2F1B - chain A; structure by X-ray diffraction, 1.45 A resolution.

== Chain A ==
Name: alpha-mannosidase II
From: Drosophila melanogaster
Notes: EC 3.2.1.114; fragment: catalytic domain
Sequence (1045 residues; row label = number of the first residue in the row):
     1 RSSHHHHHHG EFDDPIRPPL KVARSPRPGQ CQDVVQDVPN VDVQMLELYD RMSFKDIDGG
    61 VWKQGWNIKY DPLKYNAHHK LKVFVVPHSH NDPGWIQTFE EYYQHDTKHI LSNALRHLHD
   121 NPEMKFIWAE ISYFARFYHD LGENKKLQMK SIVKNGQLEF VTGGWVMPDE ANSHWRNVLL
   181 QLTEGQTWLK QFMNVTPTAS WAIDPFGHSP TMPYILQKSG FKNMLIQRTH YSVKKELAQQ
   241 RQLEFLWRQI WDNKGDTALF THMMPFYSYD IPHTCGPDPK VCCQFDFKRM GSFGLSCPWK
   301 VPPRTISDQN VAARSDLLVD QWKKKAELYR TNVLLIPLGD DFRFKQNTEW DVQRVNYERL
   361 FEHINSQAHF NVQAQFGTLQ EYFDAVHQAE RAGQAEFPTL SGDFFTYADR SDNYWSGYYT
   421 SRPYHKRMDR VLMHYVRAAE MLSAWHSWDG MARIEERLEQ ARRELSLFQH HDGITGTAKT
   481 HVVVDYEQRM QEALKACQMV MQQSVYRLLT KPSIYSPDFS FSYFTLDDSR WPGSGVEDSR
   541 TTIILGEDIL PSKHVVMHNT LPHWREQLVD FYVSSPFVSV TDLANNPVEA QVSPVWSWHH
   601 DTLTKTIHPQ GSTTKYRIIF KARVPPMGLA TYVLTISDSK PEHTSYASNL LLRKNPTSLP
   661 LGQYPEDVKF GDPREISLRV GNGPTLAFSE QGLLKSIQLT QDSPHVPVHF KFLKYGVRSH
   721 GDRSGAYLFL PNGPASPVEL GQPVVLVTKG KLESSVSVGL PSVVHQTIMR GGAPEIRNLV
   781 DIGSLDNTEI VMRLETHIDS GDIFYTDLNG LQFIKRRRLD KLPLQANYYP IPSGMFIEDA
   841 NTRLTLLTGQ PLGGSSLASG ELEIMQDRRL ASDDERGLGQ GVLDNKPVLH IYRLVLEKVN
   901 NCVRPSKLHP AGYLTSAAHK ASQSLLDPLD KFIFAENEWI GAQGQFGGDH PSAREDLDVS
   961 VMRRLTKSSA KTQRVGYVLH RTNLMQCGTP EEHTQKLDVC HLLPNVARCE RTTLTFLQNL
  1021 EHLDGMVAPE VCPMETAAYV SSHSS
Disordered / not traced: 1-30, 1045
Differences from the reference sequence: expression tag (1-12)
Disulfides: Cys31-Cys1032, Cys275-Cys282, Cys283-Cys297, Cys902-Cys987, Cys1000-Cys1009
Glycans and other covalent adducts: N-acetylglucosamine (NAG) linked to Asn194
Bound ions: Zn2+: His90, Asp92, Asp204, His471 (together with GB3)
Residues lining bound ligands: GB3 ((2R,3R,4S,5R)-2-({[(1R)-2-hydroxy-1-phenylethyl]amino}methyl)-5-methylpyrrolidine-3,4-diol): His90, Asp92, Trp95, Asp204, Phe206, Arg228, Tyr269, Asp270, Asp340, Asp341, His471, Asp472, Tyr727, Arg876, Gly877

== In short ==
Ligands of chain A: compound GB3. Covalently linked N-acetylglucosamine: at Asn194. The Zn2+ site is built by
His90, Asp92, Asp204 and His471.
Chain A is alpha-mannosidase II (Drosophila melanogaster); the structure, GOLGI ALPHA-MANNOSIDASE II COMPLEX
WITH (2R,3R,4S,5R)-2-({[(1R)-2-hydroxy-1-phenylethyl]amino}methyl)-5-methylpyrrolidine-3,4-diol, was
determined by X-ray diffraction together with 2F18 and 2F1A from the same study.
